PDB entry 7FGJ | X-ray diffraction, 1.89 A resolution | chains H and L of the 3 polymer chains in the assembly

[Chain H]
Protein: Fab Heavy Chain
Organism: Mus musculus
Notes: antibody fragment or engineered binder
Amino-acid sequence (219 residues; numbered 1 to 219; the number before each row is that of its first residue):
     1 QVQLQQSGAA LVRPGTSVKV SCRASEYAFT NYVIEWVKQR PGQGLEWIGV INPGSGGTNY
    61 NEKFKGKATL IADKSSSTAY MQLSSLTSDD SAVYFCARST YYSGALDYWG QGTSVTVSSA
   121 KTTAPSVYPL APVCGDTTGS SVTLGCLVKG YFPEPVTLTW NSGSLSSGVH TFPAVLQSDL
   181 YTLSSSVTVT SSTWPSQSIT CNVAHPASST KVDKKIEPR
Not modelled in the structure: 1, 135-136
Cystine bridges: C22-C96, C146-C201

[Chain L]
Protein: Fab Light Chain
Organism: Mus musculus
Notes: antibody fragment or engineered binder
Amino-acid sequence (217 residues; row label = number of the first residue in the row):
     1 QLVLTQSSSA SFSLGASAKL TCTLSSQHST YTIEWYQQQP LKPPKYVMEL KKDGSHSTGD
    61 GIPDRFSGSS SGADRYLSIS NIQPEDEAIY ICGVGDTIKE QFVYVFGGGT KVTVLGQPKS
   121 TPTLTVFPPS SEELKENKAT LVCLISNFSP SGVTVAWKAN GTPITQGVDT SNPTKEGNKF
   181 MASSFLHLTS DQWRSHNSFT CQVTHEGDTV EKSLSPA
Cystine bridges: C22-C92, C143-C201

[Interface between chain H and chain L]
Residue-residue contacts (80):
  E35(H) - F102(L)
  E35(H) - Y104(L)
  Q39(H) - Q38(L)  hydrogen bond
  Q43(H) - S8(L)  hydrogen bond (side chain-backbone)
  Q43(H) - I89(L)
  Q43(H) - G108(L)  hydrogen bond (side chain-backbone)
  Q43(H) - G109(L)  hydrogen bond (side chain-backbone)
  Q43(H) - K111(L)
  G44(H) - I91(L)
  L45(H) - Q38(L)
  L45(H) - P44(L)  hydrophobic
  L45(H) - I91(L)  hydrophobic
  L45(H) - F106(L)
  W47(H) - F102(L)
  W47(H) - V103(L)  hydrophobic
  W47(H) - Y104(L)
  W47(H) - F106(L)
  V50(H) - F102(L)  hydrophobic
  N59(H) - Q101(L)
  N59(H) - F102(L)  hydrogen bond (side chain-backbone)
  K65(H) - Q101(L)
  F95(H) - P43(L)  hydrophobic
  F95(H) - P44(L)
  S103(H) - E49(L)
  G104(H) - E34(L)
  G104(H) - Y104(L)
  A105(H) - E34(L)
  A105(H) - Y36(L)
  A105(H) - Y46(L)  hydrophobic
  L106(H) - Y36(L)  hydrogen bond (backbone-side chain)
  L106(H) - Y46(L)
  L106(H) - Y104(L)  hydrophobic
  D107(H) - Y46(L)
  Y108(H) - D60(L)  hydrogen bond
  W109(H) - P44(L)
  G110(H) - P43(L)
  Y128(H) - S130(L)
  Y128(H) - E133(L)
  Y128(H) - E136(L)  hydrogen bond
  P129(H) - S130(L)
  P129(H) - E132(L)
  L130(H) - F127(L)  hydrophobic
  A131(H) - F127(L)
  V133(H) - V126(L)
  V133(H) - F127(L)  hydrophobic
  V133(H) - P128(L)
  T143(H) - F127(L)
  L144(H) - F127(L)
  G145(H) - F127(L)
  L147(H) - T140(L)
  L147(H) - F185(L)  hydrophobic
  K149(H) - E133(L)  salt bridge
  K149(H) - K138(L)
  K149(H) - T140(L)
  K149(H) - H187(L)
  T171(H) - M181(L)
  F172(H) - L144(L)  hydrophobic
  F172(H) - I145(L)
  F172(H) - S146(L)
  F172(H) - M181(L)  hydrophobic
  F172(H) - A182(L)
  F172(H) - S183(L)
  P173(H) - S171(L)
  P173(H) - N172(L)
  P173(H) - T174(L)
  P173(H) - M181(L)
  P173(H) - A182(L)  hydrophobic
  P173(H) - S183(L)  hydrogen bond (backbone-side chain)
  A174(H) - S171(L)
  V175(H) - D169(L)
  V175(H) - T170(L)
  V175(H) - S171(L)
  V175(H) - F185(L)  hydrophobic
  Q177(H) - D169(L)
  T182(H) - F185(L)
  L183(H) - F185(L)
  S184(H) - V142(L)
  S184(H) - L144(L)
  S184(H) - F185(L)
  K214(H) - E132(L)  salt bridge
Interface residues without a listed pair, chain H (44 interface residues in all): V37, E46, Q111, H170, S186, R219
Interface residues without a listed pair, chain L (46 interface residues in all): K42, T110, T125, E176

[In short]
Chain H and chain L form an interface of 44 and 46 residues respectively; the contacts include 9 hydrogen
bonds and 2 salt bridges. Polar pairs include K149(H)-E133(L), K214(H)-E132(L) and Q39(H)-Q38(L).
Chain H is Fab Heavy Chain and chain L is Fab Light Chain, both from Mus musculus; the structure, The
cross-reaction complex structure with VQILNK peptide and the tau antibody's Fab domain, was determined by
X-ray diffraction.
